8BVM - chains B and O of the 16 polymer chains in the assembly; structure by electron microscopy, 3.80 A resolution.

# Chain B (and O)
Protein: RNA-binding protein Hfq
Organism: Pseudomonas aeruginosa
Notes: chain O of this document is another copy of the same molecule, construct and numbering; everything in this record applies to it too
UniProt: A6VD57 (HFQ_PSEA7); residues 1-82 here = UniProt positions 1-82
Amino-acid sequence (82 residues; each row starts with the number of its first residue):
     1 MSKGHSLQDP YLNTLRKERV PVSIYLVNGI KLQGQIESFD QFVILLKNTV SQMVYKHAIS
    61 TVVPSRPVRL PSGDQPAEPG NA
Disordered / not traced: 1-4, 71-82 (chain O: 1-5, 72-82)
Reported in the primary citation:
  - binding site for rbsB mRNA: Arg16, Lys17, Arg19, Arg66

# Interface between chain B and chain O
Contacting residue pairs - 34 pairs, chain B then chain O:
  His5(B) with Asp40(O), hydrogen bond (backbone-side chain); Phe42(O)
  Ser6(B) with Asp40(O), hydrogen bond (backbone-side chain)
  Leu7(B) with Ser38(O); Phe39(O), hydrophobic; Asp40(O), hydrogen bond (backbone-side chain); Val43(O), hydrophobic; Leu45(O), hydrophobic
  Gln8(B) with Asp40(O); Val43(O); Tyr55(O), hydrogen bond
  Tyr11(B) with Leu45(O), hydrophobic; Ser51(O), hydrogen bond (side chain-backbone)
  Val27(B) with Asn28(O), hydrogen bond (backbone-side chain)
  Lys56(B) with Tyr55(O); His57(O), hydrogen bond (backbone-side chain)
  His57(B) with His57(O)
  Ile59(B) with Tyr55(O); His57(O), hydrogen bond (backbone-side chain)
  Ser60(B) with Val54(O); Tyr55(O), hydrogen bond (backbone-backbone); Ala58(O)
  Thr61(B) with Leu32(O); Gln52(O); Met53(O); Val54(O)
  Val62(B) with Gln52(O); Met53(O), hydrogen bond (backbone-backbone)
  Val63(B) with Val50(O), hydrophobic; Gln52(O)
  Pro64(B) with Val50(O); Ser51(O)
  Val68(B) with Ser51(O)
  Arg69(B) with Glu37(O), salt bridge
Also at the interface, not in a pair above, chain B (23 interface residues in all): Leu12, Leu26, Asn28, Gly29, Ile44, Ala58, Leu70
Also at the interface, not in a pair above, chain O (18 interface residues in all): Leu26

# Summary
The interface between chain B and chain O involves 23 residues on one side and 18 on the other, with 10
hydrogen bonds and 1 salt bridge. Polar contacts include Arg69(B)-Glu37(O), His5(B)-Asp40(O) and
Ser6(B)-Asp40(O). From the paper: a binding site for rbsB mRNA at Arg16(B), Lys17(B) and Arg19(B) among
others.
Chain B and chain O are both RNA-binding protein Hfq (Pseudomonas aeruginosa); the structure, Cryo-EM
structure of Hfq-Crc-rbsB translation repression complex, was determined by electron microscopy together with
8BVH and 8BVJ from the same study.
